3L75 - chains B and I of the 20 polymer chains in the assembly; structure by X-ray diffraction, 2.79 A resolution.

# Chain B
Molecule: Mitochondrial ubiquinol-cytochrome-C reductase complex core protein 2
Source organism: Gallus gallus
Notes: EC 1.10.2.2
UniProt: D0VX29 (D0VX29_CHICK); residues -1 to 439 here correspond to UniProt positions 1-441 (UniProt number = residue number + 2)
Chain sequence (441 residues; each row starts with the number of its first residue; numbers below 1 keep their minus sign (Ser-1 is residue -1)):
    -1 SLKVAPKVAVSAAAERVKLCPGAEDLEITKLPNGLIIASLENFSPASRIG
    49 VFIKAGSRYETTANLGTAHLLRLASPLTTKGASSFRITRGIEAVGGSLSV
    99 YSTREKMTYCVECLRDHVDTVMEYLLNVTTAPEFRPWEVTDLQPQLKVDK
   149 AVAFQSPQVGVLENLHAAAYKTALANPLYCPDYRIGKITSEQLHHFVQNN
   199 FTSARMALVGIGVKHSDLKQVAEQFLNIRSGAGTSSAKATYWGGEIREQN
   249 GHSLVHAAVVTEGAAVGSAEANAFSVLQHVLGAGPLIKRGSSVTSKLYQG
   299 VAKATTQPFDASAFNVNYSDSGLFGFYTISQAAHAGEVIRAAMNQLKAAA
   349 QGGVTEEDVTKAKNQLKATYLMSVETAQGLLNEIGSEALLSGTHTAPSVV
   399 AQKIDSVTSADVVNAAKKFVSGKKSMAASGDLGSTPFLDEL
Not modelled in the structure: -1 to 18

# Chain I
Molecule: Cytochrome B-C1 complex subunit rieske, mitochondrial
Source organism: Gallus gallus
Notes: EC 1.10.2.2
UniProt: Q5ZLR5 (UCRI_CHICK); residues 47-78 here correspond to UniProt positions 45-76 (UniProt number = residue number - 2)
Chain sequence (47 residues; each row starts with the number of its first residue; note: 4 numbers in that range are skipped by the numbering (no residue carries them; nothing is unmodelled there); X marks 15 residues of unknown identity (built as UNK)):
    28 XXXXXXXXXXXXXXX
    47 RPLLCRESMSGRSARRDLVAGISLNAPASVRY
Not modelled in the structure: 78

# Interface between chain B and chain I
Pairs across the interface - 71 pairs, chain B then chain I:
  Arg70(B) - Ala66(I)
  Arg70(B) - Ile68(I)
  Leu71(B) - Ile68(I)  hydrophobic
  Pro74(B) - Leu70(I)  hydrophobic
  Thr86(B) - Leu70(I)
  Ile89(B) - Leu70(I)  hydrophobic
  Gly94(B) - Asn71(I)
  Ser95(B) - Asn71(I)
  Leu96(B) - Ser69(I)
  Leu96(B) - Leu70(I)  hydrogen bond (backbone-backbone)
  Leu96(B) - Asn71(I)
  Ser97(B) - Ile68(I)
  Ser97(B) - Ser69(I)
  Val98(B) - Ala66(I)
  Val98(B) - Gly67(I)
  Val98(B) - Ile68(I)  hydrogen bond (backbone-backbone)
  Tyr99(B) - Ala66(I)
  Ser100(B) - Val65(I)
  Ser100(B) - Ala66(I)  hydrogen bond (backbone-backbone)
  Thr101(B) - Asp63(I)
  Thr101(B) - Val65(I)
  Asp147(B) - Ile68(I)
  Asp147(B) - Ala74(I)
  Gln156(B) - Leu64(I)
  Gln156(B) - Arg77(I)  hydrogen bond (side chain-backbone)
  Val157(B) - Leu64(I)  hydrophobic
  Val157(B) - Val76(I)  hydrophobic
  Leu160(B) - Ala60(I)  hydrophobic
  Leu160(B) - Arg62(I)
  Leu160(B) - Leu64(I)  hydrophobic
  Leu176(B) - Leu64(I)
  Leu176(B) - Ala66(I)  hydrophobic
  Tyr177(B) - Ala66(I)
  Tyr177(B) - Ser75(I)
  Tyr177(B) - Val76(I)
  Leu252(B) - Leu49(I)  hydrophobic
  Pro283(B) - Ser56(I)
  Pro283(B) - Gly57(I)
  Arg287(B) - Glu53(I)
  Tyr296(B) - Arg52(I)
  Ala300(B) - Arg52(I)
  Thr303(B) - Arg52(I)  hydrogen bond (backbone-side chain)
  Thr304(B) - Arg52(I)
  Gln305(B) - Arg52(I)
  Pro306(B) - Leu50(I)
  Pro306(B) - Cys51(I)
  Pro306(B) - Arg52(I)
  Phe307(B) - Arg52(I)
  Phe307(B) - Met55(I)  hydrophobic
  Asp308(B) - Met55(I)
  Asp308(B) - Ser56(I)  hydrogen bond (side chain-backbone)
  Asp308(B) - Gly57(I)  hydrogen bond (side chain-backbone)
  Asp308(B) - Arg58(I)
  Asp308(B) - Ser59(I)  hydrogen bond
  Ala309(B) - Ser59(I)
  Ser310(B) - Ser59(I)
  Ala311(B) - Arg61(I)
  Phe312(B) - Ala60(I)  hydrophobic
  Phe312(B) - Arg61(I)
  Phe312(B) - Arg62(I)
  Asn313(B) - Arg61(I)
  Asn313(B) - Arg62(I)  hydrogen bond (backbone-side chain)
  Val314(B) - Arg62(I)
  Val314(B) - Asp63(I)
  Tyr316(B) - Asp63(I)
  Tyr325(B) - Ser59(I)  hydrogen bond (backbone-side chain)
  Tyr325(B) - Ala60(I)  hydrophobic
  Ile327(B) - Met55(I)  hydrophobic
  Ile327(B) - Arg58(I)
  Ile327(B) - Ser59(I)
  Gln376(B) - Arg77(I)
Interface residues without a listed pair, chain B (49 interface residues in all): Ile85, Glu90, Val150, Gln153, Ser154, Gln276, Asn315, Thr326, Ser328

# In short
Chain B and chain I form an interface of 49 and 26 residues respectively, with 10 hydrogen bonds. Polar
contacts include Gln156(B)-Arg77(I), Thr303(B)-Arg52(I) and Asp308(B)-Ser56(I).
Here chain B is Mitochondrial ubiquinol-cytochrome-C reductase complex core protein 2 and chain I is
Cytochrome B-C1 complex subunit rieske, mitochondrial, both from Gallus gallus. Entry 3L75 (Cytochrome BC1
complex from chicken with fenamidone bound) was determined by X-ray diffraction.
